4GOP - chains C and K of the 4 polymer chains in the assembly; structure by X-ray diffraction, 3.10 A resolution.

Chain C:
Name: Putative uncharacterized protein
Organism: Ustilago maydis
UniProt: Q4P407 (Q4P407_USTMA); residue numbers follow UniProt; this construct covers 180-623
Amino-acid sequence (444 residues; row label = number of the first residue in the row):
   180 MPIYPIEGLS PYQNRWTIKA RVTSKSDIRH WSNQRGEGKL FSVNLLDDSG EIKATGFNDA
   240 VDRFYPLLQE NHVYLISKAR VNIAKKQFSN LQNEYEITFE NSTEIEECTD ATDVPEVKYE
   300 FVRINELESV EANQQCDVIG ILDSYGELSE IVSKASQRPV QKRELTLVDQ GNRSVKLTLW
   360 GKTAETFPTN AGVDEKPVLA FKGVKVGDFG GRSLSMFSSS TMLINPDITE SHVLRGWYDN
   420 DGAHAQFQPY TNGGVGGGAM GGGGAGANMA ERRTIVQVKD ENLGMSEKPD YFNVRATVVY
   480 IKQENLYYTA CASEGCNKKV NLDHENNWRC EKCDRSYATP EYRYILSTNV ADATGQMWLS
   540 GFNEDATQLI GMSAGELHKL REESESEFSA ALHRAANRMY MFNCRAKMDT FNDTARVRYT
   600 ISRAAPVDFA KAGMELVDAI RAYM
Unresolved in the structure: 180-181, 432-440
Sequence notes: conflict Gln-314 (Thr in Q4P407)
From the paper describing this entry:
  - conformationally variable residues (order/disorder transition): Gly-441 to Glu-450
  - contacts within the chain: Phe-388/Gly-443
  - binding site for the 32-nt DNA strand (chain K): Leu-219, Phe-267, Phe-388, Tyr-470, Tyr-479, Tyr-487, Asn-496, Lys-497, Lys-498, Ile-524, Phe-541, Phe-590
  - mutagenesis - G443I/G445I (2.5-fold): decreased binding to (dT)32

Chain K:
Molecule: 32-nt DNA strand
Sequence (32 nucleotides; each row starts with the number of its first residue):
     1 TTTTTTTTTT TTTTTTTTTT TTTTTTTTTT TT
Unresolved in the structure: 26-32

Interface between chain C and chain K:
Pairs across the interface - 73 pairs, chain C then chain K:
  Arg-208(C) / DT4(K)  salt bridge to the phosphate
  Trp-210(C) / DT2(K)  base contact
  Trp-210(C) / DT3(K)  sugar contact
  Asn-212(C) / DT3(K)  hydrogen bond to the phosphate
  Arg-214(C) / DT1(K)  hydrogen bond to the base
  Arg-214(C) / DT2(K)  hydrogen bond to the phosphate
  Leu-219(C) / DT3(K)  sugar contact
  Lys-232(C) / DT3(K)  base contact
  Phe-236(C) / DT2(K)  stacking on the base
  Phe-236(C) / DT3(K)  base contact
  Asn-237(C) / DT2(K)  base contact
  Lys-264(C) / DT2(K)  salt bridge to the phosphate
  Phe-267(C) / DT3(K)  base contact
  Phe-267(C) / DT4(K)  sugar contact
  Ile-330(C) / DT8(K)  phosphate contact
  Ser-332(C) / DT6(K)  phosphate contact
  Ser-332(C) / DT7(K)  phosphate contact
  Lys-333(C) / DT7(K)  phosphate contact
  Val-339(C) / DT6(K)  base contact
  Lys-341(C) / DT7(K)  base contact
  Thr-357(C) / DT7(K)  base contact
  Trp-359(C) / DT6(K)  stacking on the base
  Trp-359(C) / DT7(K)  base contact
  Lys-384(C) / DT6(K)  salt bridge to the phosphate
  Lys-384(C) / DT7(K)  hydrogen bond to the base
  Phe-388(C) / DT8(K)  base contact
  Phe-388(C) / DT9(K)  sugar contact
  Ser-394(C) / DT7(K)  base contact
  Met-395(C) / DT6(K)  base contact
  Phe-396(C) / DT5(K)  base contact
  Ser-397(C) / DT4(K)  base contact
  Ser-397(C) / DT5(K)  hydrogen bond to the base
  Gly-442(C) / DT7(K)  base contact
  Gly-442(C) / DT8(K)  sugar contact
  Gly-443(C) / DT7(K)  base contact
  Gly-443(C) / DT8(K)  hydrogen bond to the sugar
  Ala-444(C) / DT7(K)  hydrogen bond to the base
  Gly-445(C) / DT7(K)  base contact
  Ala-446(C) / DT7(K)  hydrogen bond to the base
  Ala-446(C) / DT8(K)  base contact
  Asn-447(C) / DT8(K)  hydrogen bond to the base
  Met-448(C) / DT9(K)  base contact
  Lys-467(C) / DT9(K)  salt bridge to the phosphate
  Pro-468(C) / DT9(K)  base contact
  Tyr-470(C) / DT9(K)  base contact
  Tyr-470(C) / DT10(K)  hydrogen bond to the sugar
  Tyr-479(C) / DT19(K)  hydrogen bond to the phosphate
  Tyr-479(C) / DT20(K)  sugar contact
  Lys-481(C) / DT18(K)  hydrogen bond to the base
  Lys-481(C) / DT19(K)  phosphate contact
  Glu-483(C) / DT19(K)  phosphate contact
  Asn-484(C) / DT14(K)  base contact
  Tyr-487(C) / DT13(K)  sugar contact
  Tyr-487(C) / DT14(K)  sugar contact
  Asn-496(C) / DT13(K)  hydrogen bond to the phosphate
  Lys-497(C) / DT13(K)  hydrogen bond to the phosphate
  Lys-498(C) / DT14(K)  hydrogen bond to the phosphate
  Lys-498(C) / DT15(K)  salt bridge to the phosphate
  Arg-522(C) / DT13(K)  hydrogen bond to the base
  Ile-524(C) / DT14(K)  sugar contact
  Ser-526(C) / DT18(K)  hydrogen bond to the base
  Trp-537(C) / DT18(K)  stacking on the base
  Trp-537(C) / DT19(K)  base contact
  Phe-541(C) / DT13(K)  stacking on the base
  His-572(C) / DT21(K)  phosphate contact
  Arg-584(C) / DT10(K)  base contact
  Arg-584(C) / DT11(K)  salt bridge to the phosphate
  Lys-586(C) / DT11(K)  base contact
  Phe-590(C) / DT16(K)  base contact
  Arg-595(C) / DT17(K)  base contact
  Arg-597(C) / DT14(K)  hydrogen bond to the base
  Arg-597(C) / DT15(K)  hydrogen bond to the base
  Arg-597(C) / DT17(K)  hydrogen bond to the base
Interface residues without a listed pair, chain C (58 interface residues in all): Arg-259, Asn-261, Val-478, Cys-495, Thr-589, Val-596
Interface residues without a listed pair, chain K (21 interface residues in all): DT12

Overview:
The interface between chain C and chain K involves 58 residues on one side and 21 on the other, with 20
hydrogen bonds, 6 salt bridges and 4 aromatic stacking contacts. Polar pairs include Arg-214(C)/DT1(K),
Lys-384(C)/DT7(K) and Ser-397(C)/DT5(K). The paper reports a binding site for the 32-nt DNA strand (chain K)
at Leu-219(C), Phe-267(C) and Phe-388(C) among others; G443I/G445I of chain C reduce binding to (dT)32.
Here chain C is Putative uncharacterized protein (Ustilago maydis) and chain K is a 32-nt DNA strand. Entry
4GOP (Structure and Conformational Change of a Replication Protein A Heterotrimer Bound to ssDNA) was
determined by X-ray diffraction.
